8UG9 - chains A and C of the 6 polymer chains in the assembly; structure by electron microscopy, 3.49 A resolution.

== Chain A (and C) ==
Molecule: Spike glycoprotein
Organism: Severe acute respiratory syndrome coronavirus 2
Notes: chain C of this document is another copy of the same molecule, construct and numbering; everything in this record applies to it too
UniProtKB: P0DTC2 (SPIKE_SARS2); aligned to UniProt positions 14-1207 over residues 14-1207 (the alignment contains insertions or deletions, so no single offset holds)
Amino-acid sequence (1230 residues; row label = number of the first residue in the row):
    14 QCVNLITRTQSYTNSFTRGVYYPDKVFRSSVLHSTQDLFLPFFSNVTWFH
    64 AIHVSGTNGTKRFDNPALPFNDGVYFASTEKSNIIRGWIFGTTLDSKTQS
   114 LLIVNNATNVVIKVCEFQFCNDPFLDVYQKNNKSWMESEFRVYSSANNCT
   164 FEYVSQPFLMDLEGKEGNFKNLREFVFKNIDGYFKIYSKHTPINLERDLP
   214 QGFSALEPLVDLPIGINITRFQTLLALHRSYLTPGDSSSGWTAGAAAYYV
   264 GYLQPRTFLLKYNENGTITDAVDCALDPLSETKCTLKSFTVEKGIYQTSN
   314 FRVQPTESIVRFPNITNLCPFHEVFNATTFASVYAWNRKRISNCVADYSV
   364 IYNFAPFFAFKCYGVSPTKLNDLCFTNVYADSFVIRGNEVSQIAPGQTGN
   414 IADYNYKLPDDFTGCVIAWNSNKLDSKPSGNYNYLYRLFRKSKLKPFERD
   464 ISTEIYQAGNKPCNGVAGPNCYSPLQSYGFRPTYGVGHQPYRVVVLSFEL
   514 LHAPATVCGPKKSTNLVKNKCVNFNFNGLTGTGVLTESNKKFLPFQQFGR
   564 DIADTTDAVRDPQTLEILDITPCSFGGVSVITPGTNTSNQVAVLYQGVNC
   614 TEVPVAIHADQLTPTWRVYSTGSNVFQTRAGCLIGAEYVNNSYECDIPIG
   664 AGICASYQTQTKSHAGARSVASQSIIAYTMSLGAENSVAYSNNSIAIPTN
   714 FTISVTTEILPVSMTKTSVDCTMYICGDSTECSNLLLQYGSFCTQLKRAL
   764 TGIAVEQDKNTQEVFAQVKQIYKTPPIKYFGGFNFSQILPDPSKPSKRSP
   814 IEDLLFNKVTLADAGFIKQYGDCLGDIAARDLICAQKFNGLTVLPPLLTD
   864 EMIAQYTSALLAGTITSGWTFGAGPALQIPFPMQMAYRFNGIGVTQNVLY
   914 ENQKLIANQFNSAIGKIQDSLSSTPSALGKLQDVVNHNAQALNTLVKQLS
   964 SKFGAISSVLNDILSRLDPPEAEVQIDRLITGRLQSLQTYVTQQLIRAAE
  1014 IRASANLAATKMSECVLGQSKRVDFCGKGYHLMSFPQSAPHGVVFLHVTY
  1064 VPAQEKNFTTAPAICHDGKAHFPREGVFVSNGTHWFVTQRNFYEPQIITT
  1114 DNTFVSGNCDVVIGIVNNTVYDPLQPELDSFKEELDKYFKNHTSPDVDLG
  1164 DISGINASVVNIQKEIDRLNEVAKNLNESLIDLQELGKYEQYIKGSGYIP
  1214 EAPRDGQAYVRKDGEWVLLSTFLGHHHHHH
Disordered / not traced: 14-15, 67-76, 141-149, 174-182, 243-253, 617-623, 674-684, 1136-1243
Cystine bridges: C128-C162, C287-C297, C332-C357, C375-C428, C387-C521, C476-C484, C534-C586, C613-C645, C658-C667, C734-C756, C739-C745, C836-C847, C1028-C1039, C1078-C1122
Covalently attached groups: N-acetylglucosamine (NAG) linked to N58, N119, N161, N230, N278, N327, N339, N612, N653, N705, N713, N797, N1070, N1094, N1130
Sequence notes: conflict I19 (Thr in P0DTC2), S24 (Ala27 in P0DTC2), A80 (Val83 in P0DTC2), 42 further conflict positions vs the reference (P0DTC2) not listed; expression tag (1208-1243)
Small-molecule neighbours: N-acetylglucosamine (NAG; 2-acetamido-2-deoxy-beta-D-glucopyranose): R453, K454, S455, K456, K458, E461
UniProt features mapped onto this chain:
  - glycosylation (N-linked (GlcNAc...) asparagine): N17 (complex), N122 (hybrid)
What the authors report for this chain:
  - post-translational modification sites: N58

== Chain A / chain C interface ==
Contacting residue pairs (155):
  K38(A) with H515(C), hydrogen bond; F558(C); Q559(C); Q560(C)
  V39(A) with Q559(C), hydrogen bond (backbone-side chain); R563(C)
  F40(A) with K554(C); F555(C), hydrophobic; Q559(C); F561(C), hydrogen bond (backbone-backbone); G562(C); R563(C), hydrogen bond (backbone-backbone)
  V44(A) with I565(C), hydrophobic
  K110(A) with S465(C)
  Q112(A) with I464(C)
  D194(A) with P459(C)
  Y196(A) with Y392(C); E512(C), hydrogen bond
  P226(A) with Y392(C)
  G228(A) with F460(C); E461(C); R462(C)
  I229(A) with E461(C)
  N230(A) with E461(C)
  N278(A) with K554(C), hydrogen bond
  Y365(A) with H501(C), hydrogen bond (backbone-side chain)
  P369(A) with G498(C); G500(C), hydrogen bond (backbone-backbone)
  F370(A) with N401(C); G500(C)
  F371(A) with N401(C); V499(C), hydrophobic; Y504(C)
  T381(A) with Q410(C); T411(C)
  P408(A) with P983(C)
  G409(A) with P982(C); P983(C)
  D733(A) with N313(C), hydrogen bond
  M736(A) with F588(C), hydrophobic
  D741(A) with T545(C), hydrogen bond
  Q751(A) with S964(C); K965(C); F966(C), hydrogen bond (backbone-backbone); G967(C)
  Y752(A) with F966(C)
  G753(A) with Q961(C); S964(C)
  S754(A) with Q961(C), hydrogen bond (backbone-side chain)
  Q758(A) with T957(C); Q961(C); T1002(C)
  R761(A) with T957(C)
  K782(A) with L695(C); G696(C); A697(C)
  Q783(A) with A697(C); N699(C), hydrogen bond
  I784(A) with A697(C), hydrogen bond (backbone-backbone); E698(C); N699(C), hydrogen bond (backbone-backbone)
  Y785(A) with N699(C)
  K786(A) with E698(C), salt bridge; N699(C), hydrogen bond (backbone-backbone)
  P788(A) with Y703(C), hydrophobic
  Y792(A) with Y703(C)
  F793(A) with Y703(C)
  F829(A) with R642(C)
  I830(A) with Q640(C); T641(C); R642(C)
  Q832(A) with V611(C); N612(C), hydrogen bond (side chain-backbone); E615(C), hydrogen bond
  Y833(A) with T584(C), hydrogen bond; P585(C), hydrogen bond (side chain-backbone); E615(C)
  L837(A) with T584(C)
  D839(A) with T549(C); E550(C); D582(C)
  R843(A) with T584(C)
  K850(A) with F588(C)
  F851(A) with P585(C); F588(C), hydrophobic
  P858(A) with A643(C), hydrophobic
  P859(A) with G663(C); A664(C)
  L860(A) with G663(C); A664(C); G665(C), hydrogen bond (backbone-backbone)
  L861(A) with M693(C), hydrophobic
  T862(A) with R642(C); A664(C)
  M865(A) with M693(C); L695(C), hydrophobic
  Q868(A) with L695(C)
  Y869(A) with L695(C)
  T879(A) with V701(C); Y703(C)
  G885(A) with D1037(C)
  A886(A) with G1042(C)
  P888(A) with P1065(C); E1068(C)
  L890(A) with A709(C); P711(C); E1068(C)
  Q891(A) with A702(C); S707(C); I708(C); A709(C); N1070(C), hydrogen bond
  I892(A) with Y703(C); I708(C), hydrophobic; R1103(C)
  P893(A) with Y703(C), hydrophobic; S704(C); N705(C); S707(C)
  F894(A) with Y703(C)
  M896(A) with T1073(C); A1074(C)
  Y900(A) with V1090(C); R1103(C)
  Q909(A) with P1086(C)
  N910(A) with S1119(C), hydrogen bond
  Y913(A) with P1075(C); F1085(C), hydrophobic; V1125(C), hydrophobic
  E914(A) with S1119(C); V1124(C)
  K960(A) with I565(C)
  S963(A) with A566(C); D567(C)
  N974(A) with T543(C)
  S978(A) with K382(C); L386(C)
  R979(A) with G377(C); V378(C); S379(C); L386(C); L513(C)
  L980(A) with S379(C); K382(C)
  D981(A) with S379(C), hydrogen bond; T381(C), hydrogen bond
  D990(A) with R991(C), salt bridge
  Q1001(A) with Q998(C); T1002(C)
  R1015(A) with E1013(C), salt bridge
  S1026(A) with V1036(C)
  E1027(A) with R1035(C), salt bridge; V1036(C)
  R1035(A) with R1035(C)
  E1107(A) with S1119(C), hydrogen bond
Other interface residues (no listed pair), chain A (112 interface residues in all): Y35, D37, R41, T163, G195, E220, P221, A368, Q410, D423, S731, F755, K760, Q780, G828, L845, L857, S880, W882, G887, Q916, V959, L962, L977, E984, L1008, T1023, L1030, G1031
Other interface residues (no listed pair), chain C (127 interface residues in all): Q310, R315, R351, P380, G400, D424, G541, K553, L556, C586, S587, Q609, P661, I666, T692, S700, N706, D981, S999, Q1006, I1009, K1041, Y1043, V1064, R1087, G1089, F1117, G1120, I1126

== In short ==
Chain A and chain C form an interface of 112 and 127 residues respectively, with 26 hydrogen bonds and 4 salt
bridges. Polar pairs include K786(A)-E698(C), D990(A)-R991(C) and R1015(A)-E1013(C). Bound to chain A:
N-acetylglucosamine. N-acetylglucosamine is covalently linked to N58(A), N119(A), N161(A), N230(A), N278(A)
and N327(A) and 9 more. From the paper: a modification site at N58(A).
Both chains are Spike glycoprotein (Severe acute respiratory syndrome coronavirus 2). Entry 8UG9 (XBB.1.5
spike/Nb5 complex) was determined by electron microscopy, deposited together with 8G76 and 8G77.
